Entry 8VFZ (electron microscopy, 4.10 A resolution (low resolution: residue-level contacts below are approximate; hydrogen-bond / salt-bridge calls are withheld)); this record covers chains J and D of the 12 polymer chains in the assembly.

== Chain J ==
Molecule: 186-nt DNA strand
Sequence (186 nucleotides; numbered 1 to 186; the number before each row is that of its first residue):
     1 ATCTTTCCTATTGCTTTAAAGGCAGAGGACTGTATTGATCAGTCCAAACT
    51 TCTTTCTGCATGTACATGGAAAACTGGCCAAGGCAAACACGTCCGGAATG
   101 ATGGTATTTAAGAACAAACATTCCCTGGTATCAGCAAGTACAGTGCCCTG
   151 CTGACAGAGCAGGAGACACAAAGTACCATCTCGGAT
Not modelled in the structure: 172-186

== Chain D ==
Protein: Histone H2B type 1-J
Organism: Homo sapiens
UniProtKB: P06899 (H2B1J_HUMAN); residues 0-125 here correspond to UniProt positions 1-126 (UniProt number = residue number + 1)
Chain sequence (126 residues; row label = number of the first residue in the row; numbering starts at 0):
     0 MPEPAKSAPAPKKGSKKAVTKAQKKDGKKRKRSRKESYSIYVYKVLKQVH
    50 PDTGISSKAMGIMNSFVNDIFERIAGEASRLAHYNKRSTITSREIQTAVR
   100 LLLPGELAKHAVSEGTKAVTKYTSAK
Not modelled in the structure: 0-29, 125
UniProt features mapped onto this chain:
  - modified residue: Pro1 (N-acetylproline), Glu2 (ADP-ribosyl glutamic acid), Lys5 (N6-(2-hydroxyisobutyryl)lysine), Ser6 (ADP-ribosylserine), Lys11 (N6-(beta-hydroxybutyryl)lysine), Lys12 (N6-(2-hydroxyisobutyryl)lysine), Ser14 (Phosphoserine), Lys15 (N6-acetyllysine), Lys16 (N6-(beta-hydroxybutyryl)lysine), Lys20 (N6-(2-hydroxyisobutyryl)lysine), Lys23 (N6-(2-hydroxyisobutyryl)lysine), Lys24 (N6-(2-hydroxyisobutyryl)lysine), Lys34 (N6-(2-hydroxyisobutyryl)lysine), Glu35 (PolyADP-ribosyl glutamic acid), Ser36 (Phosphoserine), Lys43 (N6-(2-hydroxyisobutyryl)lysine), Lys46 (N6-(2-hydroxyisobutyryl)lysine), Lys57 (N6,N6-dimethyllysine), Arg79 (Dimethylated arginine), Lys85 (N6,N6,N6-trimethyllysine) and 6 more in UniProt
  - glycosylation: Ser112 (O-linked (GlcNAc) serine)
  - cross-link (Glycyl lysine isopeptide (Lys-Gly)): Lys5 (interchain with G-Cter in SUMO2), Lys20 (interchain with G-Cter in SUMO2), Lys34 (interchain with G-Cter in ubiquitin), Lys120 (interchain with G-Cter in ubiquitin)

== Chain J / chain D interface ==
Contacting residue pairs - 16 pairs, chain J then chain D:
  DA19(J) - Ile54(D)
  DA19(J) - Ser55(D)
  DA19(J) - Ser56(D)
  DA20(J) - Tyr42(D)
  DA20(J) - Gly53(D)
  DA20(J) - Ile54(D)
  DG27(J) - Arg33(D)
  DG28(J) - Arg33(D)
  DA38(J) - Ser87(D)
  DT39(J) - Arg86(D)
  DT39(J) - Ser87(D)
  DT39(J) - Thr88(D)
  DC40(J) - Arg86(D)
  DT102(J) - Arg31(D)
  DG103(J) - Arg31(D)
  DG103(J) - Ser32(D)
Other interface residues (no listed pair), chain J (11 interface residues in all): DG21, DA24
Other interface residues (no listed pair), chain D (13 interface residues in all): Lys30, Lys57

== Overview ==
11 residues of chain J and 13 residues of chain D are in contact.
Chain J is a 186-nt DNA strand and chain D is Histone H2B type 1-J (Homo sapiens); the structure, Cryo-EM
structure of FoxA1 in complex with ALBN1 nucleosome (class 2), was determined by electron microscopy (same
publication as 8VFX and 8VFY).
